Entry 4YXW (X-ray diffraction, 3.10 A resolution); this record covers chains D and G of the 9 polymer chains in the assembly.

== Chain D ==
Molecule: ATP synthase subunit beta, mitochondrial
From: Bos taurus
Notes: EC 3.6.3.14
UniProtKB: P00829 (ATPB_BOVIN); residues -3 to 478 here correspond to UniProt positions 47-528 (UniProt number = residue number + 50)
Sequence (482 residues; numbered -3 to 478; the number before each row is that of its first residue; numbers below 1 keep their minus sign (Ala-3 is residue -3)):
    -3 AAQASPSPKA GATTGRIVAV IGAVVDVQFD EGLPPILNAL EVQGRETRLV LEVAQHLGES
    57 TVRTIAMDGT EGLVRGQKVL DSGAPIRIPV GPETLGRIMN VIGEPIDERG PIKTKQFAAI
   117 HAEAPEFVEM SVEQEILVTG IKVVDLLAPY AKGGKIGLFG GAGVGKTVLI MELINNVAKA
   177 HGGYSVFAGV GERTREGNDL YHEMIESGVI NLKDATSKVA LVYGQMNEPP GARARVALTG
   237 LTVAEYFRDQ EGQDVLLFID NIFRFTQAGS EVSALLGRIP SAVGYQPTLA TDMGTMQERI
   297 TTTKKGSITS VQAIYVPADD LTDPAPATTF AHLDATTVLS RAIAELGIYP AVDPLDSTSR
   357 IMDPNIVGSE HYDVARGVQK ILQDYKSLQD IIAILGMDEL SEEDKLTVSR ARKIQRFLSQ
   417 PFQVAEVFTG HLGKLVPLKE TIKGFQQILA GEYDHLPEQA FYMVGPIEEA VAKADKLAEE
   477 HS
Unresolved in the structure: -3 to 8, 476-478
UniProt features mapped onto this chain:
  - binding site (ADP): Gly159, Val160, Gly161, Lys162, Thr163, Val164
  - binding site (ATP): Gly159, Gly161, Lys162, Thr163, Val164, Arg189
  - binding site (phosphate): Gly159, Val160, Gly161, Lys162, Thr163
  - binding site (Mg(2+)): Thr163, Glu188
  - modified residue: Lys74 (N6-acetyllysine), Lys111 (N6-acetyllysine), Lys148 (N6-acetyllysine), Lys209 (N6-acetyllysine), Lys214 (N6-acetyllysine), Thr262 (Phosphothreonine), Ser365 (Phosphoserine), Lys376 (N6-acetyllysine), Ser383 (Phosphoserine), Lys430 (N6-acetyllysine), Lys435 (N6-acetyllysine), Lys472 (N6-acetyllysine)
  - glycosylation: Ser56 (O-linked (GlcNAc) serine)
Bound ions: Mg2+: Thr163 (together with AMP-PNP)
Ligand contacts:
  - AMP-PNP (ANP; phosphoaminophosphonic acid-adenylate ester), molecule 1: Gly157, Ala158, Gly159, Val160, Gly161, Lys162, Thr163, Val164, Glu188, Arg189, Glu192, Tyr311, Tyr345, Pro346, Phe418, Ala421, Phe424, Thr425
  - AMP-PNP (ANP), molecule 2: Ser355, Tyr368, Arg372
Reported in the primary citation:
  - binding site for Monothiophosphate: Lys162, Arg189, Asp256, Asn257, Arg260

== Chain G ==
Molecule: ATP synthase subunit gamma, mitochondrial
From: Bos taurus
UniProtKB: P05631 (ATPG_BOVIN); residues 1-273 here correspond to UniProt positions 26-298 (UniProt number = residue number + 25)
Sequence (273 residues; row label = number of the first residue in the row):
     1 ATLKDITRRL KSIKNIQKIT KSMKMVAAAK YARAERELKP ARVYGVGSLA LYEKADIKTP
    61 EDKKKHLIIG VSSDRGLCGA IHSSVAKQMK SEAANLAAAG KEVKIIGVGD KIRSILHRTH
   121 SDQFLVTFKE VGRRPPTFGD ASVIALELLN SGYEFDEGSI IFNRFRSVIS YKTEEKPIFS
   181 LDTISSAESM SIYDDIDADV LRNYQEYSLA NIIYYSLKES TTSEQSARMT AMDNASKNAS
   241 EMIDKLTLTF NRTRQAVITK ELIEIISGAA ALD
Unresolved in the structure: 50-66, 97-106, 149-158, 174-195, 273
UniProt features mapped onto this chain:
  - modified residue: Lys14 (N6-acetyllysine), Lys24 (N6-succinyllysine), Lys30 (N6-acetyllysine), Lys90 (N6-acetyllysine), Ser121 (Phosphoserine), Lys129 (N6-acetyllysine), Lys172 (N6-acetyllysine), Lys245 (N6-succinyllysine)

== How chain D and chain G interact ==
Contacting residue pairs - 21 pairs, chain D then chain G:
  Arg274(D) with Leu272(G)
  Ile275(D) with Ala269(G), hydrophobic
  Pro276(D) with Ile265(G); Gly268(G); Ala269(G)
  Ala278(D) with Glu261(G)
  Val279(D) with Glu261(G)
  Asp316(D) with Lys4(G), salt bridge
  Leu317(D) with Lys4(G)
  Gln385(D) with Arg8(G)
  Asp386(D) with Arg8(G), salt bridge; Ser12(G)
  Ile387(D) with Ser12(G)
  Ile390(D) with Ile16(G), hydrophobic
  Leu391(D) with Ile19(G), hydrophobic; Leu77(G)
  Asp394(D) with Lys111(G), salt bridge; Arg133(G)
  Glu395(D) with Met23(G); Arg75(G), salt bridge; Leu77(G)
Other interface residues (no listed pair), chain D (18 interface residues in all): Ser277, Gly280, Thr318, Lys382
Other interface residues (no listed pair), chain G (20 interface residues in all): Ile13, Asn15, Thr20, Gly76, Glu264

== Overview ==
18 residues of chain D and 20 residues of chain G are in contact, with 4 salt bridges. Polar contacts include
Asp316(D)-Lys4(G), Asp386(D)-Arg8(G) and Asp394(D)-Lys111(G). Bound to chain D: AMP-PNP. From the paper: a
binding site for Monothiophosphate at Lys162(D), Arg189(D) and Asp256(D) among others.
Here chain D is ATP synthase subunit beta, mitochondrial and chain G is ATP synthase subunit gamma,
mitochondrial, both from Bos taurus. Entry 4YXW (Bovine heart mitochondrial F1-ATPase inhibited by AMP-PNP and
ADP in the presence of thiophosphate) was determined by X-ray diffraction together with 4Z1M from the same
study.
